1GMR - chains A and B; structure by X-ray diffraction, 1.77 A resolution.

# Chain A (and B)
Protein: Ribonuclease sa
Organism: Streptomyces aureofaciens
Notes: EC 3.1.27.3; chain B of this document is another copy of the same molecule, construct and numbering; everything in this record applies to it too
Reference sequence: P05798 (RNSA_STRAU); numbering as in UniProt (aligned over 1-96)
Amino-acid sequence (96 residues; numbered 1 to 96; the number before each row is that of its first residue):
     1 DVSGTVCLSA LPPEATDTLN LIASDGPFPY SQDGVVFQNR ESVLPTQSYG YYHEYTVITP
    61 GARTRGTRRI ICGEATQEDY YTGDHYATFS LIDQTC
Curated features (UniProtKB/Swiss-Prot):
  - active site: Glu54 (Proton acceptor), His85 (Proton donor)
  - mutagenesis: Asn39 (N39A/D/S: Decreases protein stability)
Disulfide bonds: Cys7-Cys96
Residues lining bound ligands: guanosine-2'-monophosphate (2GP): Gln32, Val36, Phe37, Gln38, Asn39, Arg40, Glu41, Glu54, Arg65, Arg69, His85, Tyr86

# Chain A / chain B interface
Pairs across the interface - 7 pairs, chain A then chain B:
  Arg40(A) - Pro60(B)
  Arg40(A) - Gly61(B)  hydrogen bond (backbone-backbone)
  Glu41(A) - Pro60(B)
  Ser42(A) - Ile58(B)
  Thr46(A) - Pro29(B)
  Thr46(A) - Tyr30(B)
  Thr46(A) - Ile58(B)
Interface residues without a listed pair, chain B (6 interface residues in all): Arg63

# Overview
Chain A and chain B form an interface of 4 and 6 residues respectively; the contacts include 1 hydrogen bond.
The hydrogen-bonded pair Arg40(A)-Gly61(B) is a backbone contact. Chain A binds guanosine-2'-monophosphate.
Chain A and chain B are both Ribonuclease sa (Streptomyces aureofaciens); the structure, Complex of
ribonuclease from streptomyces aureofaciens with 2'-gmp at 1.7 angstroms resolution, was determined by X-ray
diffraction (same publication as 1GMP and 1GMQ).
